PDB entry 5KCZ | X-ray diffraction, 1.14 A resolution | chains A and B

== Chain A (and B) ==
Name: Alcohol dehydrogenase E chain
From: Equus caballus
Notes: EC 1.1.1.1; chain B of this document is another copy of the same molecule, construct and numbering; everything in this record applies to it too
UniProt: P00327 (ADH1E_HORSE); residues 1-374 here correspond to UniProt positions 2-375 (UniProt number = residue number + 1)
Sequence (374 residues; row label = number of the first residue in the row):
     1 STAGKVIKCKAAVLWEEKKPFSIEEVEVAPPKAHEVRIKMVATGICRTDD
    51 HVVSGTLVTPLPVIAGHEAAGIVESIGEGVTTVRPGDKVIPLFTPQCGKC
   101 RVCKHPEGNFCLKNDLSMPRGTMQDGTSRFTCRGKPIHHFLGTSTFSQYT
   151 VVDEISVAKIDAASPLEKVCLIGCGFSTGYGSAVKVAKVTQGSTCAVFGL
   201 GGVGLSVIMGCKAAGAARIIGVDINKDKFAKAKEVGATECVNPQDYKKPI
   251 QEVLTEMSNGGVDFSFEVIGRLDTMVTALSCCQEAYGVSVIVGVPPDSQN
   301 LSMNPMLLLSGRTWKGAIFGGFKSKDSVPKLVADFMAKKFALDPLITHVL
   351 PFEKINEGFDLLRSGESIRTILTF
Construct notes: engineered mutation Thr48 (Ser49 in P00327)
Bound ions: Zn2+ site 1: Cys46, His67, Cys174 (together with trifluoroethanol); Zn2+ site 2: Cys97, Cys100, Cys103, Cys111
Ligand contacts:
  - trifluoroethanol (ETF): Cys46, Thr48, His67, Phe93, Leu116, Leu141, Cys174, Val294, Ile318
  - NAD (NAJ; nicotinamide-adenine-dinucleotide (acidic form)): Cys46, Arg47, Thr48, His51, Phe93, Cys174, Thr178, Gly199, Leu200, Gly201, Gly202, Val203, Gly204, Val222, Asp223, Ile224, Asn225, Lys228, Val268, Ile269, Gly270, Arg271, Thr274, Val292, Gly293, Val294, Ala317, Ile318, Phe319, Leu362, Arg369
UniProt features mapped onto this chain:
  - binding site (Zn(2+)): Cys46, His67, Cys97, Cys100, Cys103, Cys111, Cys174
  - binding site (an alcohol): His67
  - binding site (NAD(+)): Gly199 to Gly204, Asp223, Lys228, Val292 to Val294, Phe319, Arg369
  - modified residue: Ser1 (N-acetylserine)
What the authors report for this chain:
  - binding site for trifluoroethanol: Thr48
  - conformationally variable residues (side-chain flip): Leu57
  - mutagenesis - S48T, S48T/F93A: decreased binding to trifluoroethanol
  - catalytic residues: His51 (citing earlier work)
  - mutagenesis - S48T: unchanged catalytic activity on ethanol
  - mutagenesis - S48T: decreased catalytic activity on benzyl alcohol
  - mutagenesis - S48T: decreased catalytic activity on secondary alcohols
  - mutagenesis - F93A (23 s-1): decreased catalytic activity on ethanol
  - mutagenesis - F93A: decreased catalytic activity on acetaldehyde
  - mutagenesis - F93A: increased catalytic activity on larger secondary alcohols
  - mutagenesis - S48T/F93A (10-fold), F93A (10-fold): increased binding to NADH
  - mutagenesis - S48T/F93A (7-fold): increased catalytic activity on 2-butanols

== Chain A / chain B interface ==
Residue-residue contacts (84):
  Arg101(A) with Ser258(B), hydrogen bond (side chain-backbone); Asn259(B), hydrogen bond (side chain-backbone); Gly260(B); Gly261(B), hydrogen bond (side chain-backbone); Gln283(B); Tyr286(B), hydrogen bond
  Val102(A) with Gln283(B); Ala285(B), hydrophobic; Tyr286(B), hydrophobic
  His105(A) with Tyr286(B)
  Phe110(A) with Ala285(B), hydrophobic; Ser310(B)
  Leu112(A) with Glu284(B)
  Ser117(A) with Glu284(B)
  Ser258(A) with Arg101(B), hydrogen bond (backbone-side chain)
  Asn259(A) with Arg101(B), hydrogen bond (backbone-side chain)
  Gly260(A) with Arg101(B)
  Gly261(A) with Arg101(B), hydrogen bond (backbone-side chain)
  Leu272(A) with Pro305(B), hydrophobic
  Met275(A) with Pro305(B), hydrophobic
  Gln283(A) with Arg101(B); Val102(B)
  Glu284(A) with Leu112(B); Ser117(B)
  Ala285(A) with Val102(B), hydrophobic; Phe110(B), hydrophobic
  Tyr286(A) with Arg101(B), hydrogen bond; Val102(B), hydrophobic; His105(B)
  Ile291(A) with Leu308(B), hydrophobic; Leu309(B)
  Val292(A) with Leu309(B)
  Gly293(A) with Leu309(B)
  Pro295(A) with Pro305(B), hydrophobic; Met306(B)
  Gln299(A) with Pro305(B)
  Asn300(A) with Ser302(B), hydrogen bond; Met303(B); Asn304(B), hydrogen bond (side chain-backbone)
  Leu301(A) with Leu301(B); Ser302(B); Met303(B), hydrogen bond (backbone-backbone); Pro305(B), hydrophobic
  Ser302(A) with Asn300(B), hydrogen bond; Leu301(B); Ser302(B), hydrogen bond
  Met303(A) with Asn300(B); Leu301(B), hydrogen bond (backbone-backbone)
  Asn304(A) with Asn300(B), hydrogen bond (backbone-side chain)
  Pro305(A) with Leu272(B), hydrophobic; Met275(B), hydrophobic; Pro295(B), hydrophobic; Gln299(B); Leu301(B), hydrophobic
  Met306(A) with Pro295(B), hydrophobic
  Leu308(A) with Ile291(B), hydrophobic; Trp314(B), hydrophobic; Gly316(B), hydrogen bond (backbone-backbone); Ala317(B)
  Leu309(A) with Ile291(B); Val292(B); Gly293(B); Gly316(B); Ala317(B), hydrogen bond (backbone-backbone); Ile318(B), hydrogen bond (backbone-backbone)
  Ser310(A) with Phe110(B)
  Gly311(A) with Gly316(B)
  Arg312(A) with Lys315(B); Gly316(B)
  Thr313(A) with Thr313(B); Trp314(B); Lys315(B)
  Trp314(A) with Leu308(B), hydrophobic; Thr313(B); Trp314(B), hydrogen bond (backbone-backbone)
  Lys315(A) with Arg312(B); Thr313(B)
  Gly316(A) with Leu308(B), hydrogen bond (backbone-backbone); Leu309(B); Gly311(B); Arg312(B)
  Ala317(A) with Leu308(B); Leu309(B), hydrogen bond (backbone-backbone)
  Ile318(A) with Leu309(B), hydrogen bond (backbone-backbone)
Interface residues without a listed pair, chain A (42 interface residues in all): Gly108, Val294, Ser298
Interface residues without a listed pair, chain B (42 interface residues in all): Gly108, Val294, Ser298

== Overview ==
The chain A/chain B interface involves 42 residues from each chain; the contacts include 22 hydrogen bonds.
Among the polar pairs are Arg101(A)-Ser258(B), Arg101(A)-Asn259(B) and Arg101(A)-Gly261(B). Ligands of chain
A: NAD and trifluoroethanol. The paper reports the catalytic residue His51(A); S48T and S48T/F93A of chain A
reduce binding to trifluoroethanol.
Chain A and chain B are both Alcohol dehydrogenase E chain (Equus caballus); the structure, horse liver S48T
alcohol dehydrogenase complexed with NAD and trifluoroethanol, was determined by X-ray diffraction (same
publication as 5KCP).
